PDB entry 8XMI | electron microscopy, 3.00 A resolution | chains H and L of the 12 polymer chains in the assembly

Chain H:
Protein: Ktr system potassium uptake protein A
From: Bacillus subtilis
Reference sequence: O32080 (KTRA_BACSU); residues 1-222 here = UniProt positions 1-222
Chain sequence (222 residues; each row starts with the number of its first residue):
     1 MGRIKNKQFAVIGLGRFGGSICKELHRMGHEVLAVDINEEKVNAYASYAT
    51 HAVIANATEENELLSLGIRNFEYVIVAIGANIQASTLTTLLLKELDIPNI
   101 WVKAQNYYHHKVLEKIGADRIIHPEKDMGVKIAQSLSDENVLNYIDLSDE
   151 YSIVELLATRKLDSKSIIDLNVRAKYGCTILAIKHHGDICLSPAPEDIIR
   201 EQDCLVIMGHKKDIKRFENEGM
Disordered / not traced: 1-6, 222
Metal / ion sites: Na+: E125 (together with ATP) (shared with 1 residue of chain G)
Small-molecule neighbours: ATP (adenosine-5'-triphosphate): I12, G13, L14, G15, R16, F17, G18, V35, D36, I37, N38, K41, A55, N56, A57, T58, A77, I78, G79, A80, N81, A84, K103, E125
Curated features (UniProtKB/Swiss-Prot):
  - binding site (NAD(+)): R16, D36 to N38, N56, A57, I78 to A80, K103 to Q105, H109, E125
Reported in the primary citation:
  - mutagenesis - E125Q: abolished stability in response to Na+
  - mutagenesis - E125Q: abolished stability in response to Ca2+
  - mutagenesis - E125Q: decreased binding to Ktr system potassium uptake protein B (chain L)

Chain L:
Protein: Ktr system potassium uptake protein B
From: Bacillus subtilis
Reference sequence: O32081 (KTRB_BACSU); residues 1-445 here = UniProt positions 1-445
Chain sequence (445 residues; row label = number of the first residue in the row):
     1 MTLQKDKVIKWVRFTPPQVLAIGFFLTIIIGAVLLMLPISTTKPLSWIDA
    51 LFTAASATTVTGLAVVDTGTQFTVFGQTVIMGLIQIGGLGFMTFAVLIVM
   101 ILGKKIGLKERMLVQEALNQPTIGGVIGLVKVLFLFSISIELIAALILSI
   151 RLVPQYGWSSGLFASLFHAISAFNNAGFSLWPDNLMSYVGDPTVNLVITF
   201 LFITGGIGFTVLFDVMKNRRFKTFSLHTKLMLTGTLMLNAIAMLTVFILE
   251 YSNPGTLGHLHIVDKLWASYFQAVTPRTAGFNSLDFGSMREGTIVFTLLL
   301 MFIGAGSASTASGIKLTTFIVILTSVIAYLRGKKETVIFRRSIKYPIIIK
   351 ALAVSVTSLFIVFLGIFALTITEQAPFLQIVFETFSAFGTVGLTMGLTPE
   401 LTTAGKCIIIVIMFIGRIGPLTFVFSFAKTEQSNIRYPDGEVFTG
Disordered / not traced: 1-14
Metal / ion sites: K+: V60, T61, N175, A176, T278, A279, T390, V391
Curated features (UniProtKB/Swiss-Prot):
  - mutagenesis: R436 to G445 (Loss of homodimerization)

Chain H / chain L interface:
Pairs across the interface - 18 pairs, chain H then chain L:
  V42(H) - P438(L)
  N43(H) - P438(L)
  A46(H) - P438(L)  hydrophobic
  H51(H) - Y437(L)
  A52(H) - Y437(L)
  A52(H) - P438(L)
  V53(H) - I435(L)  hydrophobic
  V53(H) - R436(L)
  I54(H) - I435(L)
  I54(H) - R436(L)  hydrogen bond (backbone-backbone)
  I54(H) - Y437(L)
  A55(H) - I435(L)  hydrophobic
  N61(H) - N434(L)  hydrogen bond
  E62(H) - N434(L)
  E62(H) - I435(L)
  S65(H) - E431(L)
  S65(H) - S433(L)
  S65(H) - I435(L)
Other interface residues (no listed pair), chain H (12 interface residues in all): L66
Other interface residues (no listed pair), chain L (8 interface residues in all): D439

Summary:
The interface between chain H and chain L involves 12 residues on one side and 8 on the other; the contacts
include 2 hydrogen bonds. Polar contacts include N61(H)-N434(L) and I54(H)-R436(L). The paper reports that
E125Q of chain H abolishes stability in response to Na+; E125Q of chain H abolishes stability in response to
Ca2+.
Chain H is Ktr system potassium uptake protein A and chain L is Ktr system potassium uptake protein B, both
from Bacillus subtilis; the structure, Potassium transporter KtrAB from Bacillus subtilis in ATP-bound state
with addition of EDTA and EGTA, C1 ..., was determined by electron microscopy (same publication as 8K1S, 8K1T,
8K1U and 8XMH).
